Entry 7QJ4 (electron microscopy, 9.00 A resolution (very low resolution: no residue pairs are listed; an interface is given only as per-side residue counts)); this record covers chains G and H of the 28 polymer chains in the assembly.

# Chain G
Name: Gamma-tubulin complex component 2
From: Homo sapiens
UniProtKB: Q9BSJ2 (GCP2_HUMAN); numbering as in UniProt (aligned over 1-902)
Sequence (902 residues; each row starts with the number of its first residue):
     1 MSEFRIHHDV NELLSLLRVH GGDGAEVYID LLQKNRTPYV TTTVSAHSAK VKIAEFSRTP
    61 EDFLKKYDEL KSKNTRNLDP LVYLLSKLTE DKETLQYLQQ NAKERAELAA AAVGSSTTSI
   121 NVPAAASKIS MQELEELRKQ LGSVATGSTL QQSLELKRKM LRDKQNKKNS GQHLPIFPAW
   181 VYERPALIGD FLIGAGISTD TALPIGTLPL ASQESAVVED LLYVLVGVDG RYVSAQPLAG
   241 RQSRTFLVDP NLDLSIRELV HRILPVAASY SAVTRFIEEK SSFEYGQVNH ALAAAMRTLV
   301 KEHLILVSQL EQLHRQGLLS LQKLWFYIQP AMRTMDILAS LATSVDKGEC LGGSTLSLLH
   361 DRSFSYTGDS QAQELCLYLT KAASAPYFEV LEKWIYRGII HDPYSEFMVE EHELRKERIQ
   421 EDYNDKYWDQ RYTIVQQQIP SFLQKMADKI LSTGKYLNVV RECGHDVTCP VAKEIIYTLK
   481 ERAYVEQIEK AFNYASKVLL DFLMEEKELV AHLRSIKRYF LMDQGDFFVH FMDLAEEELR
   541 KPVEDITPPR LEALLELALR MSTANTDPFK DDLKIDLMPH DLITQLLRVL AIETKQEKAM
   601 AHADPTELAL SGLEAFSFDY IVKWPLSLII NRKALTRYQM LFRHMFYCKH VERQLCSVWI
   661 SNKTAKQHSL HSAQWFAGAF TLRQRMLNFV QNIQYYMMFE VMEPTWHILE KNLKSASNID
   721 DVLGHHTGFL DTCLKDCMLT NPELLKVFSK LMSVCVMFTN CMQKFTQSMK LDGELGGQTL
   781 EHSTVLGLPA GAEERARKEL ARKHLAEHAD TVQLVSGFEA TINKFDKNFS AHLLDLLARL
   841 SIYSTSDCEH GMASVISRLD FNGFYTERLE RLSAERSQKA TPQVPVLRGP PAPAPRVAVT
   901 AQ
Unresolved in the structure: 1-149, 192-200, 587-606, 664-673, 772-813, 845-850, 877-902
Swiss-Prot annotation at these positions:
  - modified residue: Y83 (Phosphotyrosine)

# Chain H
Name: Gamma-tubulin complex component 3
From: Homo sapiens
UniProtKB: Q96CW5 (GCP3_HUMAN); numbering as in UniProt (aligned over 1-907)
Sequence (907 residues; row label = number of the first residue in the row):
     1 MATPDQKSPN VLLQNLCCRI LGRSEADVAQ QFQYAVRVIG SNFAPTVERD EFLVAEKIKK
    61 ELIRQRREAD AALFSELHRK LHSQGVLKNK WSILYLLLSL SEDPRRQPSK VSSYATLFAQ
   121 ALPRDAHSTP YYYARPQTLP LSYQDRSAQS AQSSGSVGSS GISSIGLCAL SGPAPAPQSL
   181 LPGQSNQAPG VGDCLRQQLG SRLAWTLTAN QPSSQATTSK GVPSAVSRNM TRSRREGDTG
   241 GTMEITEAAL VRDILYVFQG IDGKNIKMNN TENCYKVEGK ANLSRSLRDT AVRLSELGWL
   301 HNKIRRYTDQ RSLDRSFGLV GQSFCAALHQ ELREYYRLLS VLHSQLQLED DQGVNLGLES
   361 SLTLRRLLVW TYDPKIRLKT LAALVDHCQG RKGGELASAV HAYTKTGDPY MRSLVQHILS
   421 LVSHPVLSFL YRWIYDGELE DTYHEFFVAS DPTVKTDRLW HDKYTLRKSM IPSFMTMDQS
   481 RKVLLIGKSI NFLHQVCHDQ TPTTKMIAVT KSAESPQDAA DLFTDLENAF QGKIDAAYFE
   541 TSKYLLDVLN KKYSLLDHMQ AMRRYLLLGQ GDFIRHLMDL LKPELVRPAT TLYQHNLTGI
   601 LETAVRATNA QFDSPEILRR LDVRLLEVSP GDTGWDVFSL DYHVDGPIAT VFTRECMSHY
   661 LRVFNFLWRA KRMEYILTDI RKGHMCNAKL LRNMPEFSGV LHQCHILASE MVHFIHQMQY
   721 YITFEVLECS WDELWNKVQQ AQDLDHIIAA HEVFLDTIIS RCLLDSDSRA LLNQLRAVFD
   781 QIIELQNAQD AIYRAALEEL QRRLQFEEKK KQREIEGQWG VTAAEEEEEN KRIGEFKESI
   841 PKMCSQLRIL THFYQGIVQQ FLVLLTTSSD ESLRFLSFRL DFNEHYKARE PRLRVSLGTR
   901 GRRSSHT
Unresolved in the structure: 1-244, 279-284, 348-360, 506-523, 812-826, 891-907
Swiss-Prot annotation at these positions:
  - modified residue: A2 (N-acetylalanine), S113 (Phosphoserine)

# Interface between chain G and chain H
At this resolution (9 A) residue pairs are not listed: 40 residues of chain G and 32 of chain H lie at the interface.

# Summary
Chain G and chain H form an interface of 40 and 32 residues respectively.
Chain G is Gamma-tubulin complex component 2 and chain H is Gamma-tubulin complex component 3, both from Homo
sapiens; the structure, Structure of recombinant human gamma-Tubulin Ring Complex 10-spoked assembly
intermediate (spokes 5-14), was determined by electron microscopy together with 7QJ0, 7QJ1, 7QJ2, 7QJ3, 7QJD
and 7QJE from the same study.
